PDB entry 9QK3 | X-ray diffraction, 1.65 A resolution | chain A

[Chain A]
Name: SlPYL1-NIO
Source organism: Solanum lycopersicum
UniProtKB: A0A3Q7HTY9 (A0A3Q7HTY9_SOLLC); residues 2-232 here correspond to UniProt positions 1-231 (UniProt number = residue number - 1)
Amino-acid sequence (232 residues; numbered 2 to 233; the number before each row is that of its first residue):
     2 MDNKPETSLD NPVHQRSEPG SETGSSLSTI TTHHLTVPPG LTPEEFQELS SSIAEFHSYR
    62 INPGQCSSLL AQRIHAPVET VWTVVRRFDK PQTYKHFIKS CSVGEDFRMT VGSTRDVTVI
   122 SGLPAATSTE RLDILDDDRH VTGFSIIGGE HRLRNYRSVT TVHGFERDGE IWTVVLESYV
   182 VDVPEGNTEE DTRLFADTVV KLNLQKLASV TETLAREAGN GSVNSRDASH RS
Disordered / not traced: 2-27, 221-233
Differences from the reference sequence: expression tag (233)
Small-molecule neighbours: 4'-hydroxycinnamic acid (HC4): Ile-99, Val-118, Val-120, Ser-129, Glu-131, Ile-147, His-152, Arg-153, Leu-154, Phe-196

[Overview]
Bound to chain A: 4'-hydroxycinnamic acid.
Chain A is SlPYL1-NIO (Solanum lycopersicum); the structure, X-ray crystal structure of SlPYL1-Coumaric Acid
complex, was determined by X-ray diffraction together with 9QK4, 9QK5 and 9QK6 from the same study.
